Entry 4YWI (X-ray diffraction, 1.85 A resolution); this record covers chains A and B.

Chain A (and B):
Name: Triosephosphate isomerase
Organism: Plasmodium falciparum
Notes: EC 5.3.1.1; chain B of this document is another copy of the same molecule, construct and numbering; everything in this record applies to it too
UniProt: Q07412 (TPIS_PLAFA); numbering as in UniProt (aligned over 1-248)
Sequence (248 residues; numbered 1 to 248; the number before each row is that of its first residue):
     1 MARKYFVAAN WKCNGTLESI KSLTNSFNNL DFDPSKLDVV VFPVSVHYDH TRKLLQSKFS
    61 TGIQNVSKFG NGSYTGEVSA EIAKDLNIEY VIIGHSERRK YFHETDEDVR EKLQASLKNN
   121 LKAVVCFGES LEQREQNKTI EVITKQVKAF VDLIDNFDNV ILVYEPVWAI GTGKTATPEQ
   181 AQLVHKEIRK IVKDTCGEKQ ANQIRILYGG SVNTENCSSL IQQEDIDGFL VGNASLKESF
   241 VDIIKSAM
Disordered / not traced: 1, 171 (chain B: 1)
Construct notes: engineered mutation Ser96 (Phe in Q07412), Val163 (Ala in Q07412), Val167 (Leu in Q07412)
Swiss-Prot annotation at these positions:
  - active site: His95 (Electrophile), Glu165 (Proton acceptor)
  - binding site (D-glyceraldehyde 3-phosphate): Asn10, Lys12, Gly171, Leu230, Gly232, Asn233
  - mutagenesis: Ser73 (S73A: 3-fold decrease in substrate affinity; when associated with S-96)
From the paper describing this entry:
  - mutagenesis - F96S/L167V: decreased catalytic activity
  - catalytic residues: Lys12, His95, Glu97, Glu165 (citing earlier work)

How chain A and chain B interact:
Residue-residue contacts (72):
  Asn10(A) with Thr75(B), hydrogen bond
  Lys12(A) with Gly72(B); Ser73(B); Thr75(B)
  Cys13(A) with Asn71(B), hydrogen bond (backbone-side chain); Gly72(B), hydrogen bond (backbone-backbone); Tyr74(B); Glu77(B), hydrogen bond (side chain-backbone); Ser79(B), hydrogen bond (side chain-backbone)
  Asn14(A) with Gly72(B), hydrogen bond (side chain-backbone)
  Gly15(A) with Ile82(B)
  Thr16(A) with Asp85(B)
  Leu17(A) with Asp85(B), hydrogen bond (backbone-side chain); Leu86(B), hydrophobic
  Val44(A) with Val78(B), hydrophobic; Ile82(B), hydrophobic
  Ser45(A) with Ser45(B), hydrogen bond; Val46(B); Val78(B)
  Val46(A) with Ser45(B); Ile82(B), hydrophobic; Leu86(B), hydrophobic
  His47(A) with Ile82(B)
  Asp49(A) with Asp49(B)
  Gln64(A) with Thr75(B); Gly76(B), hydrogen bond (side chain-backbone)
  Phe69(A) with Tyr101(B), hydrophobic; Phe102(B), hydrophobic
  Asn71(A) with Cys13(B), hydrogen bond (side chain-backbone)
  Gly72(A) with Lys12(B); Cys13(B), hydrogen bond (backbone-backbone); Asn14(B)
  Ser73(A) with Lys12(B); Glu97(B); Tyr101(B)
  Tyr74(A) with Cys13(B); Glu97(B); Tyr101(B), hydrophobic
  Thr75(A) with Asn10(B), hydrogen bond; Lys12(B); Gln64(B); His95(B); Glu97(B), hydrogen bond; Arg98(B), hydrogen bond (backbone-side chain)
  Gly76(A) with Gln64(B), hydrogen bond (backbone-side chain); Arg98(B)
  Glu77(A) with Cys13(B), hydrogen bond (backbone-side chain); Val44(B); Arg98(B), salt bridge; Phe102(B)
  Val78(A) with Val44(B), hydrophobic; Ser45(B); Val46(B), hydrophobic
  Ser79(A) with Cys13(B), hydrogen bond (backbone-side chain)
  Ile82(A) with Gly15(B); Val44(B), hydrophobic; Val46(B), hydrophobic; His47(B)
  Asp85(A) with Thr16(B); Leu17(B), hydrogen bond (side chain-backbone)
  Leu86(A) with Leu17(B), hydrophobic; Val46(B), hydrophobic
  His95(A) with Thr75(B)
  Glu97(A) with Ser73(B); Tyr74(B), hydrogen bond (side chain-backbone); Thr75(B), hydrogen bond
  Arg98(A) with Thr75(B), hydrogen bond (side chain-backbone); Gly76(B); Glu77(B), salt bridge
  Tyr101(A) with Phe69(B), hydrophobic; Tyr74(B), hydrophobic
  Phe102(A) with Glu77(B)
Also at the interface, not in a pair above, chain A (35 interface residues in all): Asn65, Gly70, Ile88, His103
Also at the interface, not in a pair above, chain B (36 interface residues in all): Lys53, Asn65, Gly70, Ile88, His103

In short:
35 residues of chain A and 36 residues of chain B are in contact; the contacts include 21 hydrogen bonds and 2
salt bridges. Polar pairs include Glu77(A)-Arg98(B), Asn10(A)-Thr75(B) and Cys13(A)-Asn71(B). From the paper:
catalytic residues Lys12(A), His95(A) and Glu97(A) among others; F96S/L167V of chain A reduce catalytic
activity.
Chain A and chain B are both Triosephosphate isomerase (Plasmodium falciparum); the structure, F96S/L167V
Double mutant of Plasmodium Falciparum Triosephosphate Isomerase, was determined by X-ray diffraction (same
publication as 4YMZ, 4X22, 4YXG, 4Z0J and 4Z0S).
